Entry 7XG1 (electron microscopy, 3.30 A resolution); this record covers chains A and C of the 8 polymer chains in the assembly.

[Chain A]
Name: Csf1
Source organism: Pseudomonas aeruginosa
Amino-acid sequence (253 residues; numbered -9 to 243; the number before each row is that of its first residue; numbers below 1 keep their minus sign (His-9 is residue -9)):
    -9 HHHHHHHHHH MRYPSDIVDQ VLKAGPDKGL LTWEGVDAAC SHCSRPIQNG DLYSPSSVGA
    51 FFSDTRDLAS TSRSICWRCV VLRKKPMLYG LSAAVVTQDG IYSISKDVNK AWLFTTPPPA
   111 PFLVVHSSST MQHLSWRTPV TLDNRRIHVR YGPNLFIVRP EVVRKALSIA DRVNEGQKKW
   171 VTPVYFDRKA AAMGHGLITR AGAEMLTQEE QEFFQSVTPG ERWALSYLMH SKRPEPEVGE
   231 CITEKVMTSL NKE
Not modelled in the structure: -9 to 0, 242-243
Ion coordination: Zn2+: Cys30, Cys33, Cys69

[Chain C]
Name: Csf2
Source organism: Pseudomonas aeruginosa
Amino-acid sequence (348 residues; row label = number of the first residue in the row):
     1 MQIEVTVRNI TPIFSAAPGS NYITIDGTIN PPPGVSRFPL VRTRMMYVAA DVGDGVIKSV
    61 PLQIVPGNTM RSLLRRTMLK HVIEPALVEK GNKLSIGAYA TAYSGNATGN PDGVPSSFDE
   121 IATMRAHPFI GLFGGGPRML EGRLMVDSLY PIHTNAERIL GAGYENEMMS GPITQVVWAR
   181 RMDPILNLGS SEDVEVINGG AVAANGWIQD LLANSKAAAS KKKKAAADED ESDGAAEENG
   241 RGLKAFNAHE VVIPGLKWVW RISLDRPTDA QVGLVLLALN KMTNERIAGG HSKDYGRFVI
   301 DGVSLNGEQV WSQSGITGGE QYFDAVAEAI DGLSSKEFEQ FAQSAKEA
Not modelled in the structure: 224-240, 345-348

[Interface between chain A and chain C]
Contacting residue pairs (12):
  Ser46(A) with Asp112(C), hydrogen bond
  Val48(A) with Pro111(C), hydrophobic; Asp112(C)
  Gly49(A) with Pro111(C)
  Thr55(A) with Pro111(C), hydrogen bond (side chain-backbone); Met139(C)
  Arg56(A) with Met139(C)
  Leu58(A) with Asp112(C); Gly113(C)
  Thr61(A) with Pro115(C)
  Arg63(A) with Asp112(C), salt bridge; Gly113(C)
Also at the interface, not in a pair above, chain A (9 interface residues in all): Phe52
Also at the interface, not in a pair above, chain C (9 interface residues in all): Ala107, Asn110, Val114, Pro137

[Overview]
Chain A and chain C each contribute 9 residues to their interface, with 2 hydrogen bonds and 1 salt bridge.
Among the polar pairs are Arg63(A)-Asp112(C), Ser46(A)-Asp112(C) and Thr55(A)-Pro111(C). Cys30(A), Cys33(A)
and Cys69(A) form the Zn2+ site.
Here chain A is Csf1 and chain C is Csf2, both from Pseudomonas aeruginosa. Entry 7XG1 (CryoEM structure of
type IV-A Csf-crRNA binary complex) was determined by electron microscopy together with 7XF1, 7XFZ, 7XG0,
7XG2, 7XG3 and 7XG4 from the same study.
